4AEN - chains B and C of the 3 polymer chains in the assembly; structure by X-ray diffraction, 2.20 A resolution.

Chain B:
Name: HLA class II histocompatibility antigen, DRB1-1 beta chain
Source organism: Homo sapiens
Notes: fragment: extracellular domain, residues 30-227
UniProtKB: P04229 (2B11_HUMAN); residues 1-198 here correspond to UniProt positions 30-227 (UniProt number = residue number + 29)
Sequence (199 residues; each row starts with the number of its first residue; numbering starts at 0):
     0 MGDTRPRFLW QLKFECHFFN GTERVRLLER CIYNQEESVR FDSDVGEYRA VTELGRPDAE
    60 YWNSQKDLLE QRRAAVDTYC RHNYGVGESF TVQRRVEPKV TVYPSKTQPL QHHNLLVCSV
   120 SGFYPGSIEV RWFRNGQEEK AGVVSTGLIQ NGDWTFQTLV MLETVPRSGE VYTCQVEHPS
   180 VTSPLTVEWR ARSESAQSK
Unresolved in the structure: 0-2, 106-112, 191-198
Disulfide bonds: Cys15-Cys79, Cys117-Cys173
Construct notes: expression tag (0)

Chain C:
Name: HLA class II histocompatibility antigen gamma chain
Source organism: Homo sapiens
UniProtKB: P04233 (HG2A_HUMAN); residues 106-120 here = UniProt positions 106-120
Sequence (16 residues; numbered 105 to 120; the number before each row is that of its first residue):
   105 MKMRMATPLL MQALPM
Unresolved in the structure: 105
Construct notes: expression tag (105)

Interface between chain B and chain C:
Residue-residue contacts (29; chain B residue first):
  Trp9(B) - Met107(C)  hydrophobic
  Leu11(B) - Ala110(C)  hydrophobic
  Phe13(B) - Ala110(C)
  Phe13(B) - Thr111(C)
  Phe13(B) - Pro112(C)
  Tyr47(B) - Met109(C)
  Asp57(B) - Met107(C)
  Tyr60(B) - Lys106(C)
  Tyr60(B) - Met107(C)
  Trp61(B) - Met107(C)  hydrogen bond (side chain-backbone)
  Trp61(B) - Arg108(C)
  Trp61(B) - Met109(C)  hydrophobic
  Leu67(B) - Met109(C)  hydrophobic
  Arg71(B) - Met109(C)
  Arg71(B) - Ala110(C)  hydrogen bond (side chain-backbone)
  Arg71(B) - Pro112(C)
  Thr77(B) - Leu114(C)
  Tyr78(B) - Pro112(C)  hydrophobic
  Tyr78(B) - Leu113(C)
  Tyr78(B) - Leu114(C)  hydrophobic
  His81(B) - Leu114(C)
  His81(B) - Met115(C)  hydrogen bond (side chain-backbone)
  His81(B) - Gln116(C)  hydrogen bond
  Asn82(B) - Leu113(C)  hydrogen bond (side chain-backbone)
  Asn82(B) - Leu114(C)
  Asn82(B) - Met115(C)  hydrogen bond (side chain-backbone)
  Val85(B) - Met115(C)
  Val85(B) - Gln116(C)
  Val85(B) - Ala117(C)

Overview:
14 residues of chain B face 12 of chain C across their interface; the contacts include 6 hydrogen bonds. Polar
contacts include Trp61(B)-Met107(C), Arg71(B)-Ala110(C) and His81(B)-Met115(C).
Chain B is HLA class II histocompatibility antigen, DRB1-1 beta chain and chain C is HLA class II
histocompatibility antigen gamma chain, both from Homo sapiens; the structure, HLA-DR1 with covalently linked
CLIP106-120 in reversed orientation, was determined by X-ray diffraction, deposited together with 4AH2.
